PDB entry 8FNH | electron microscopy, 2.50 A resolution | chains A and G of the 12 polymer chains in the assembly

# Chain A (and G)
Molecule: Lamina-associated polypeptide 2, isoform alpha, Integrase chimera
Source organism: Homo sapiens
Notes: EC 2.7.7.-, 3.1.-.-; chain G of this document is another copy of the same molecule, construct and numbering; everything in this record applies to it too
Reference sequence: chimeric construct of P42166, P12497: residues -53 to -3 from P42166 (LAP2A_HUMAN) positions 50-100 (UniProt number = residue number + 103); residues 1-288 from P12497 positions 1148-1435 (UniProt number = residue number + 1147)
Sequence (364 residues; row label = number of the first residue in the row; numbers below 1 keep their minus sign (Gly-75 is residue -75)):
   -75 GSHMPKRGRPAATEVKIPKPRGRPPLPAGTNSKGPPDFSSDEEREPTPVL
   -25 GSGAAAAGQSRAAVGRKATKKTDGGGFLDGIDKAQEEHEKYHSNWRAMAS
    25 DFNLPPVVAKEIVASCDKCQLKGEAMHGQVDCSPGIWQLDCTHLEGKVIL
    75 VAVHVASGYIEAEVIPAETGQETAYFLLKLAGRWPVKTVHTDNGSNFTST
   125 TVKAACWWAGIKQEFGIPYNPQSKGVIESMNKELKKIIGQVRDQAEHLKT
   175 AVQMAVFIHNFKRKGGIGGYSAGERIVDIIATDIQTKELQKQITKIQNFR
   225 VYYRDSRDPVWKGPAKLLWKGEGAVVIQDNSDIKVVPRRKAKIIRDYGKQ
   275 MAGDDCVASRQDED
Unresolved in the structure: -75 to 0, 229-235, 269-288
Differences from the reference sequence: expression tag (-75 to -54); conflict Gln-17 (Arg86 in P42166); linker (-2 to 0); engineered mutation Lys148 (Gln1295 in P12497)
Metal / ion sites: Zn2+: His12, His16, Cys40, Cys43; Mg2+ site 1: Asp64, Asp116 (together with Dolutegravir); Mg2+ site 2: Asp64, Glu152 (together with Dolutegravir)
Small-molecule neighbours: Dolutegravir: Asp64, Cys65, Asp116, Asn117, Gly118, Tyr143, Pro145, Gln146, Glu152
UniProt features mapped onto this chain:
  - modified residue: Thr-46 (Phosphothreonine), Ser-44 (Phosphoserine), Ser-37 (Phosphoserine), Ser-36 (Phosphoserine), Thr-29 (Phosphothreonine), Ser-24 (Phosphoserine), Arg-15 (Omega-N-methylarginine)
  - zinc finger: Asp3 to Gln44 (Integrase-type)
  - DNA-binding region: Phe223 to Asp270 (Integrase-type)
  - binding site (Zn(2+)): His12, His16, Cys40, Cys43
  - binding site (Mg(2+)): Asp64, Asp116, Glu152
What the authors report for this chain:
  - conformationally variable residues (loop rearrangement, side-chain flip): His114, Phe139 to Ile141
  - mutagenesis - G140A (3- to 5-fold), G140S (3- to 5-fold), Q148K (5- to 10-fold): decreased catalytic activity
  - mutagenesis - Q148K: decreased growth
  - catalytic residues: Glu152 (citing earlier work)
  - mutagenesis - E138K: unchanged catalytic activity

# How chain A and chain G interact
Pairs across the interface - 38 pairs, chain A then chain G:
  Glu11(A) - Lys186(G)  salt bridge
  Lys14(A) - Gln168(G)  hydrogen bond (backbone-side chain)
  Tyr15(A) - Phe181(G)  hydrophobic
  Tyr15(A) - Ile182(G)
  Tyr15(A) - Lys186(G)
  His16(A) - Gln164(G)
  His16(A) - Arg187(G)  hydrogen bond (backbone-side chain)
  Ser17(A) - Lys186(G)
  Asn18(A) - Lys186(G)
  Asn18(A) - Arg187(G)
  Asn18(A) - Lys188(G)  hydrogen bond (side chain-backbone)
  Arg20(A) - Lys188(G)
  Ala21(A) - Lys186(G)
  Ala21(A) - Lys188(G)
  Ser24(A) - Lys188(G)
  Lys42(A) - Gln164(G)  hydrogen bond (backbone-side chain)
  Cys43(A) - Gln164(G)  hydrogen bond
  Leu45(A) - Lys160(G)
  Leu45(A) - Gln164(G)
  Lys160(A) - Leu45(G)
  Gln164(A) - His16(G)
  Gln164(A) - Lys42(G)  hydrogen bond (side chain-backbone)
  Gln164(A) - Cys43(G)  hydrogen bond
  Gln164(A) - Leu45(G)
  Gln168(A) - Lys14(G)  hydrogen bond (side chain-backbone)
  Phe181(A) - Tyr15(G)  hydrophobic
  Ile182(A) - Tyr15(G)
  Lys186(A) - Glu11(G)  salt bridge
  Lys186(A) - Tyr15(G)
  Lys186(A) - Ser17(G)
  Lys186(A) - Asn18(G)
  Lys186(A) - Ala21(G)
  Arg187(A) - His16(G)  hydrogen bond (side chain-backbone)
  Arg187(A) - Asn18(G)
  Lys188(A) - Asn18(G)  hydrogen bond (backbone-side chain)
  Lys188(A) - Arg20(G)
  Lys188(A) - Ala21(G)
  Lys188(A) - Ser24(G)
Other interface residues (no listed pair), chain A (26 interface residues in all): Glu13, Asp25, Lys46, Val165, Asp167, Gly189
Other interface residues (no listed pair), chain G (26 interface residues in all): Glu13, Asp25, Lys46, Val165, Asp167, Gly189

# Summary
The chain A/chain G interface involves 26 residues from each chain; the contacts include 10 hydrogen bonds and
2 salt bridges. Polar contacts include Glu11(A)-Lys186(G), Lys14(A)-Gln168(G) and His16(A)-Arg187(G). Chain A
binds Dolutegravir. The paper reports the catalytic residue Glu152(A); G140A, G140S and Q148K of chain A
reduce catalytic activity.
Both chains are Lamina-associated polypeptide 2, isoform alpha, Integrase chimera (Homo sapiens). Entry 8FNH
(Structure of Q148K HIV-1 intasome with Dolutegravir bound) was determined by electron microscopy (same
publication as 8FND, 8FNG, 8FNJ, 8FNL, 8FNM, 8FNO, 8FNP and 8FNQ).
